4HRQ - chains A and B; structure by X-ray diffraction, 1.90 A resolution.

== Chain A (and B) ==
Protein: Cytidine and deoxycytidylate deaminase zinc-binding region
Organism: Nitrosomonas europaea
Notes: chain B of this document is another copy of the same molecule, construct and numbering; everything in this record applies to it too
UniProtKB: Q82Y41 (Q82Y41_NITEU); numbering as in UniProt (aligned over 1-193)
Sequence (197 residues; each row starts with the number of its first residue; numbers below 1 keep their minus sign (Gly-1 is residue -1)):
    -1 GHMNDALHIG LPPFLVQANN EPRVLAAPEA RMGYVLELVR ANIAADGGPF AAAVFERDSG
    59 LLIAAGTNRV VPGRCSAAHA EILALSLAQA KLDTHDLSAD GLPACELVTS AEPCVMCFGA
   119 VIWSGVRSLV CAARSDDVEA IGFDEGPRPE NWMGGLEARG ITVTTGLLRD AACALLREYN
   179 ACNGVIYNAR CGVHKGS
Unresolved in the structure: -1 to 0, 190-195
Sequence notes: expression tag (-1 to 0, 194-195)
Disulfides: Cys180-Cys189
Metal / ion sites: Zn2+: His77, Cys112, Cys115
Small-molecule neighbours: 8-azaguanine (AZG; 5-amino-1H-[1,2,3]triazolo[4,5-d]pyrimidin-7-ol): Phe48, Asn66, His77, Ala78, Glu79, Cys112, Val136, Asp142, Glu143
What the authors report for this chain:
  - conformationally variable residues (order/disorder transition): Cys180 to Cys189
  - mutagenesis - C180S: unchanged catalytic activity
  - Zn2+ coordination: His77, Cys112, Cys115
  - binding site for 8-azaguanine: Asn66, His77, Phe141, Glu143, Ala187
  - specificity-determining residues: Asn66, Phe141 (proposed by the authors, not directly observed)
  - catalytic residues: Glu79, Glu143 (proposed by the authors, not directly observed)
  - mutagenesis - E79A, E143A: abolished catalytic activity
  - catalytic residues: Gly140 to Asn149

== Interface between chain A and chain B ==
Contacting residue pairs (93; chain A residue first):
  Met1(A) with His6(B), hydrogen bond
  Asn2(A) with Asn18(B)
  Asp3(A) with Leu9(B); Val14(B); Leu85(B)
  Ala4(A) with His6(B); Ile7(B); Leu9(B), hydrophobic; Leu85(B)
  Leu5(A) with Leu5(B); His6(B); Ile7(B), hydrogen bond (backbone-backbone); Leu81(B), hydrophobic; Ser84(B); Leu85(B), hydrophobic
  His6(A) with Ala4(B); Leu5(B); His6(B)
  Ile7(A) with Ala4(B); Leu5(B), hydrogen bond (backbone-backbone)
  Gly8(A) with Asp3(B); Ala4(B)
  Leu9(A) with Asp3(B), hydrogen bond (backbone-backbone); Ala4(B), hydrophobic
  Val14(A) with Asn2(B); Asp3(B)
  Asn18(A) with Asn2(B), hydrogen bond
  Val68(A) with His93(B)
  Arg72(A) with Gln87(B); Asp91(B), salt bridge; Thr92(B); His93(B)
  Cys73(A) with Ser84(B), hydrogen bond; Gln87(B); His93(B)
  Ser74(A) with Gln87(B), hydrogen bond; His93(B); Trp121(B); Ser122(B)
  Ala75(A) with Ser84(B)
  His77(A) with Trp121(B)
  Ser84(A) with Leu5(B); Cys73(B), hydrogen bond; Ala75(B)
  Leu85(A) with Ala4(B)
  Gln87(A) with Arg72(B); Cys73(B); Ser74(B), hydrogen bond
  Asp91(A) with Arg72(B), salt bridge
  Thr92(A) with Arg72(B)
  His93(A) with Val68(B); Arg72(B); Cys73(B); Ser74(B); Ile184(B); Tyr185(B)
  Cys112(A) with Trp121(B), hydrogen bond
  Val113(A) with Val113(B), hydrophobic; Phe116(B), hydrophobic; Gly117(B)
  Met114(A) with Met114(B); Ala118(B), hydrophobic; Trp121(B)
  Phe116(A) with Val113(B), hydrophobic; Pro145(B), hydrophobic
  Gly117(A) with Val113(B)
  Ala118(A) with Met114(B), hydrophobic
  Ile120(A) with Pro145(B)
  Trp121(A) with Ser74(B); His77(B); Cys112(B), hydrogen bond; Met114(B); Asp142(B); Glu143(B); Gly144(B); Arg188(B)
  Ser122(A) with Ser74(B)
  Asp142(A) with Trp121(B)
  Glu143(A) with Trp121(B)
  Gly144(A) with Trp121(B)
  Pro145(A) with Phe116(B), hydrophobic; Ile120(B); Pro147(B); Arg157(B)
  Arg146(A) with Pro147(B)
  Pro147(A) with Pro145(B); Arg146(B); Pro147(B), hydrophobic; Glu148(B)
  Glu148(A) with Glu148(B), hydrogen bond (backbone-side chain)
  Arg157(A) with Asp142(B), salt bridge; Gly144(B); Pro145(B)
Other interface residues (no listed pair), chain A (44 interface residues in all): Val69, Ile80, Leu81, Ala88
Other interface residues (no listed pair), chain B (49 interface residues in all): Met1, Gly8, Val69, Ile80, Ala88, Asn186, Cys189

== Overview ==
The interface between chain A and chain B involves 44 residues on one side and 49 on the other; the contacts
include 12 hydrogen bonds and 3 salt bridges. Polar pairs include Arg72(A)-Asp91(B), Arg157(A)-Asp142(B) and
Met1(A)-His6(B). From the paper: catalytic residues Glu79(A), Glu143(A) and Gly140(A); E79A and E143A of chain
A abolish catalytic activity.
Chain A and chain B are both Cytidine and deoxycytidylate deaminase zinc-binding region (Nitrosomonas
europaea); the structure, Identification of Function and Mechanistic Insights of Guanine Deaminase from
Nitrosomonas europaea: Role of the C-terminal ..., was determined by X-ray diffraction, deposited together
with 4HRW.
